PDB entry 7JLG | X-ray diffraction, 2.07 A resolution | chains A and C of the 3 polymer chains in the assembly

Chain A:
Molecule: DNA-directed primase/polymerase protein
From: Homo sapiens
Notes: EC 2.7.7.-
Reference sequence: Q96LW4 (PRIPO_HUMAN); residue numbers follow UniProt; this construct covers 1-354
Chain sequence (354 residues; each row starts with the number of its first residue):
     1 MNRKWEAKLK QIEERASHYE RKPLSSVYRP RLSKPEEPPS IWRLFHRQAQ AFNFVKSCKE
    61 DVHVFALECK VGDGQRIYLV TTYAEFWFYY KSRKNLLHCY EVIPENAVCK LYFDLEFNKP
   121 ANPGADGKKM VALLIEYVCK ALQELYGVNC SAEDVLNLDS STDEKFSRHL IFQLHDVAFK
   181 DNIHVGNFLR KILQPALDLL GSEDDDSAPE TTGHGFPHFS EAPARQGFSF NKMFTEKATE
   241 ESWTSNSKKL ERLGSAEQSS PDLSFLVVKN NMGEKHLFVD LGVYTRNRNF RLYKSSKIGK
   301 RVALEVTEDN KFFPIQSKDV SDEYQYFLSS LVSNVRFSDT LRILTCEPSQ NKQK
Not modelled in the structure: 16-35, 201-260, 349-354
Ion coordination: Ca2+ site 1: Asp114, Glu116 (together with 2'-deoxyadenosine 5'-triphosphate); Ca2+ site 2: Asp114, Glu116, Asp280 (together with 2'-deoxyadenosine 5'-triphosphate)
Small-molecule neighbours: 2'-deoxyadenosine 5'-triphosphate (DTP): Gly74, Arg76, Tyr100, Asp114, Glu116, Ser160, Lys165, Ser167, His169, Val283, Arg288, Asn289, Phe290, Arg291, Lys297
Swiss-Prot annotation at these positions:
  - binding site (substrate): Arg76, Asp114 to Glu116, Lys165 to His169, Arg288 to Arg291, Lys297
  - binding site (Mn(2+)): Asp114, Glu116
  - modified residue: Ser255 (Phosphoserine)
  - natural variant: Tyr89 (Y89D: In MYP22)
  - mutagenesis: Tyr89 (Y89F: Does not affect DNA primase activity; Y89S: Reduced DNA primase activity), Asp114 to Glu116 (In AxA; abolished DNA primase and polymerase activities), Asp114 (D114A: Abolishes DNA primase and polymerase activities), His169 (H169N: Abolishes DNA primase and polymerase activities), Asp280 (D280A: Abolished Mn(2+) DNA primase activity)
From the paper describing this entry:
  - binding site for the 17-nt DNA strand (chain C): Arg47, Gln48
  - catalytic residues: Asp114, Glu116, Asp280

Chain C:
Molecule: 17-nt DNA strand
Sequence (17 nucleotides; numbered 1 to 17; the number before each row is that of its first residue):
     1 CATGCCTACC ACACCCC
Not modelled in the structure: 1, 16-17
Modified / non-standard residues: 8OG (8-oxo-2'-deoxy-guanosine-5'-monophosphate) at position 4

How chain A and chain C interact:
Residue-residue contacts (16):
  His46(A) with DA2(C), base contact
  Arg47(A) with DA2(C), hydrogen bond to the phosphate; DT3(C), sugar contact; 8OG_4(C), salt bridge to the phosphate
  Gln48(A) with 8OG_4(C), hydrogen bond to the phosphate; DC5(C), phosphate contact
  Gly74(A) with DT3(C), hydrogen bond to the base
  Gln75(A) with DT3(C), hydrogen bond to the phosphate
  Arg76(A) with DT3(C), hydrogen bond to the sugar
  Tyr78(A) with DT3(C), hydrogen bond to the phosphate; 8OG_4(C), sugar contact
  Thr285(A) with DC5(C), phosphate contact; DC6(C), sugar contact
  Arg286(A) with DC5(C), sugar contact; DC6(C), hydrogen bond to the phosphate
  Asn287(A) with DC5(C), hydrogen bond to the phosphate
Also at the interface, not in a pair above, chain A (13 interface residues in all): Glu14, Gln50, Asp73

In short:
Chain A and chain C form an interface of 13 and 5 residues respectively, with 8 hydrogen bonds and 1 salt
bridge. Polar contacts include Gly74(A)-DT3(C), Arg76(A)-DT3(C) and Arg47(A)-DA2(C). The paper reports
catalytic residues Asp114(A), Glu116(A) and Asp280(A); a binding site for the 17-nt DNA strand (chain C) at
Arg47(A) and Gln48(A).
Chain A is DNA-directed primase/polymerase protein (Homo sapiens) and chain C is a 17-nt DNA strand; the
structure, Human PrimPol extending from the erroneous primer base A opposite the 8-oxoguanine lesion, was
determined by X-ray diffraction together with 7JK1, 7JKL, 7JKP and 7JL8 from the same study.
